1UMA - chains L and H of the 3 polymer chains in the assembly; structure by X-ray diffraction, 2.00 A resolution.

== Chain L ==
Protein: Alpha-thrombin
Source organism: Homo sapiens
Notes: EC 3.4.21.5
Reference sequence: P00734 (THRB_HUMAN); aligned to UniProt positions 328-341 over residues 1-14 (the alignment contains insertions or deletions, so no single offset holds)
Amino-acid sequence (36 residues; row label = number of the first residue in the row; a row labelled like 14A-14M holds insertion residues (14A, then the next letters in order)):
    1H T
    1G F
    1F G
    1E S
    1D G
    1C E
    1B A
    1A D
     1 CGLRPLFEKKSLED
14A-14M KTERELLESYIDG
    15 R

== Chain H ==
Protein: Alpha-thrombin
Source organism: Homo sapiens
Notes: EC 3.4.21.5
Reference sequence: P00734 (THRB_HUMAN); the construct lacks a stretch of the UniProt sequence and is renumbered around it, so the offset changes along the chain: 16-36 = UniProt 364-384; 37-60 = UniProt 386-409; 61-77 = UniProt 419-435; 78-97 = UniProt 437-456; 7 more segments
Amino-acid sequence (259 residues; row label = number of the first residue in the row; note: 2 numbers in that range are skipped by the numbering (no residue carries them; nothing is unmodelled there); a row labelled like 60A-60I holds insertion residues (60A, then the next letters in order)):
    16 IVEGSDAEIGMSPWQVMLFRK
   36A S
    37 PQELLCGASLISDRWVLTAAHCLL
60A-60I YPPWDKNFT
    61 ENDLLVRIGKHSRTRYE
   77A R
    78 NIEKISMLEKIYIHPRYNWR
   97A E
    98 NLDRDIALMKLKKPVAFSDYIHPVCLPDRETA
129A-129C ASL
   130 LQAGYKGRVTGWGNLKETW
148A-148F TANVGK
   150 GQPSVLQVVNLPIVERPVCKDSTRIRITDNMFCAG
  184A Y
   185 KP
186A-186D DEGK
   187 RGDACEGDSGGPFVMKSP
204A-204B FN
   205 NRWYQMGIVSWGE
   219 GCD
  221A R
   222 DGKYGFYTHVFRLKKWIQKVIDQFGE
Unresolved in the structure: 148A-148F
UniProt features mapped onto this chain:
  - region: Ala183 to Val200 (High affinity receptor-binding region which is also known as the TP508 peptide)
  - active site (Charge relay system): His57, Asp102, Ser195
  - glycosylation: Asn60G (N-linked (GlcNAc...) (complex) asparagine)
Disulfide bonds: Cys42-Cys58, Cys168-Cys182, Cys191-Cys220
Covalent attachments: N-acetylglucosamine (NAG) linked to Asn60G; n,N-dimethylcarbamoyl-alpha-azalysine (IN2) linked to Ser195
Residues lining bound ligands:
  - n,N-dimethylcarbamoyl-alpha-azalysine (IN2), molecule 1: His57, Tyr60A, Trp60D, Lys60F, Glu97A, Asn98, Leu99, Ile174, Trp215, Gly216
  - n,N-dimethylcarbamoyl-alpha-azalysine (IN2), molecule 2: His57, Trp60D, Asp189, Ala190, Cys191, Glu192, Gly193, Ser214, Trp215, Gly216, Gly219, Cys220

== Chain L / chain H interface ==
Disulfides between the chains: Cys1(L)-Cys122(H)
Residue-residue contacts (74; chain L residue first):
  Cys1(L) - Pro120(H)
  Cys1(L) - Val121(H)
  Cys1(L) - Cys122(H)  disulfide
  Cys1(L) - Arg206(H)  hydrogen bond (backbone-side chain)
  Asp1A(L) - His119(H)  salt bridge
  Asp1A(L) - Arg206(H)
  Ala1B(L) - Arg206(H)  hydrogen bond (backbone-side chain)
  Glu1C(L) - Ile47(H)
  Glu1C(L) - Pro120(H)
  Gly1D(L) - Cys122(H)
  Gly1D(L) - Leu123(H)  hydrogen bond (backbone-backbone)
  Ser1E(L) - Cys122(H)
  Ser1E(L) - Leu123(H)  hydrogen bond (backbone-backbone)
  Ser1E(L) - Asp125(H)
  Ser1E(L) - Tyr208(H)  hydrogen bond
  Ser1E(L) - Lys235(H)
  Gly1F(L) - Leu123(H)
  Gly1F(L) - Lys235(H)
  Phe1G(L) - Leu123(H)
  Phe1G(L) - Lys235(H)
  Thr1H(L) - Ile47(H)  hydrogen bond (backbone-backbone)
  Thr1H(L) - Ser48(H)  hydrogen bond
  Thr1H(L) - Ile242(H)
  Thr1H(L) - Glu247(H)
  Gly2(L) - Pro120(H)  hydrogen bond (backbone-backbone)
  Gly2(L) - Cys122(H)  hydrogen bond (backbone-side chain)
  Gly2(L) - Arg206(H)
  Gly2(L) - Trp207(H)  hydrogen bond (backbone-backbone)
  Leu3(L) - His119(H)  hydrogen bond (backbone-side chain)
  Leu3(L) - Asn205(H)
  Leu3(L) - Arg206(H)
  Arg4(L) - Met26(H)  hydrogen bond (side chain-backbone)
  Arg4(L) - Pro28(H)
  Arg4(L) - Trp29(H)
  Arg4(L) - Arg137(H)
  Arg4(L) - Trp207(H)
  Pro5(L) - Ser115(H)
  Pro5(L) - Asp116(H)
  Pro5(L) - His119(H)
  Leu6(L) - Asp116(H)
  Phe7(L) - Glu23(H)
  Phe7(L) - Ile24(H)
  Phe7(L) - Gly25(H)
  Phe7(L) - Met26(H)  hydrophobic
  Glu8(L) - Lys202(H)  salt bridge
  Glu8(L) - Asn205(H)
  Glu8(L) - Trp207(H)  hydrogen bond
  Lys9(L) - His119(H)
  Asp14(L) - Glu23(H)
  Asp14(L) - Met26(H)
  Asp14(L) - Arg137(H)  salt bridge
  Asp14(L) - Trp207(H)
  Lys14A(L) - Glu23(H)  hydrogen bond (backbone-side chain)
  Thr14B(L) - Arg137(H)  hydrogen bond
  Thr14B(L) - Asn159(H)  hydrogen bond
  Glu14C(L) - Arg137(H)
  Glu14C(L) - Lys202(H)  salt bridge
  Glu14E(L) - Lys135(H)  salt bridge
  Glu14E(L) - Asn159(H)  hydrogen bond
  Glu14E(L) - Tyr184A(H)  hydrogen bond
  Leu14F(L) - Lys135(H)
  Leu14F(L) - Asn159(H)
  Leu14F(L) - Trp207(H)  hydrophobic
  Leu14G(L) - Lys202(H)
  Ser14I(L) - Gly133(H)
  Ser14I(L) - Tyr134(H)
  Ser14I(L) - Lys135(H)  hydrogen bond (side chain-backbone)
  Tyr14J(L) - Tyr134(H)  hydrophobic
  Tyr14J(L) - Lys135(H)  hydrogen bond (side chain-backbone)
  Tyr14J(L) - Met201(H)
  Tyr14J(L) - Lys202(H)  hydrogen bond (side chain-backbone)
  Ile14K(L) - Tyr134(H)
  Arg15(L) - Pro204(H)  hydrogen bond (side chain-backbone)
  Arg15(L) - Phe204A(H)  hydrogen bond (side chain-backbone)
Other interface residues (no listed pair), chain L (29 interface residues in all): Gly14M
Other interface residues (no listed pair), chain H (40 interface residues in all): Phe114, Tyr117, Pro124, Leu129C, Gly136, Lys186D, Gln239

== Overview ==
Chain L and chain H form an interface of 29 and 40 residues respectively; the contacts include 1 disulfide
bond, 23 hydrogen bonds and 5 salt bridges. Polar pairs include Asp1A(L)-His119(H), Glu8(L)-Lys202(H) and
Glu14E(L)-Lys135(H). Chain H binds n,N-dimethylcarbamoyl-alpha-azalysine. N-acetylglucosamine is covalently
linked to Asn60G(H).
Here chain L is Alpha-thrombin and chain H is Alpha-thrombin, both from Homo sapiens. Entry 1UMA
(Alpha-thrombin (hirugen) complexed with na-(n,n-dimethylcarbamoyl)-alpha-azalysine) was determined by X-ray
diffraction.
